7O4Y - chains K and L of the 3 polymer chains in the assembly; structure by X-ray diffraction, 1.60 A resolution.

== Chain K ==
Name: Anti-Kappa VHH domain
Source organism: Lama glama
Notes: antibody fragment or engineered binder
Chain sequence (121 residues; row label = number of the first residue in the row; X marks 72 residues of unknown identity (built as UNK)):
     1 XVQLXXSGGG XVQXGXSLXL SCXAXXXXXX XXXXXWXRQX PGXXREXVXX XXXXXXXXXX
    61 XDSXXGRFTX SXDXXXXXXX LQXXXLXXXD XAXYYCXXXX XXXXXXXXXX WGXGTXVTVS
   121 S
Unresolved in the structure: 121
Cystine bridges: Cys22-Cys96

== Chain L ==
Name: m971 Fab light chain
Source organism: Homo sapiens
Notes: antibody fragment or engineered binder
Chain sequence (216 residues; each row starts with the number of its first residue; numbers below 1 keep their minus sign (Thr-1 is residue -1)):
    -1 TGDIQMTQSP SSLSASVGDR VTITCRASQT IWSYLNWYQQ RPGKAPNLLI YAASSLQSGV
    59 PSRFSGRGSG TDFTLTISSL QAEDFATYYC QQSYSIPQTF GQGTKLEIKR TVAAPSVFIF
   119 PPSDEQLKSG TASVVCLLNN FYPREAKVQW KVDNALQSGN SQESVTEQDS KDSTYSLSST
   179 LTLSKADYEK HKVYACEVTH QGLSSPVTKS FNRGEC
Unresolved in the structure: -1, 214
Cystine bridges: Cys23-Cys88, Cys134-Cys194

== How chain K and chain L interact ==
Pairs across the interface (4):
  Val2(K) with Asn158(L), hydrogen bond (backbone-side chain)
  Gln3(K) with Ser156(L); Gly157(L); Asn158(L), hydrogen bond
Also at the interface, not in a pair above, chain L (7 interface residues in all): Gln155, Leu181, Ser182, Asp185

== Summary ==
2 residues of chain K face 7 of chain L across their interface; the contacts include 2 hydrogen bonds. Polar
contacts include Val2(K)-Asn158(L) and Gln3(K)-Asn158(L).
Here chain K is Anti-Kappa VHH domain (Lama glama) and chain L is m971 Fab light chain (Homo sapiens). Entry
7O4Y (m971 Fab in complex with anti-Kappa VHH domain) was determined by X-ray diffraction.
